4IV1 - chains B and C of the 4 polymer chains in the assembly; structure by X-ray diffraction, 2.10 A resolution.

== Chain B ==
Protein: Capsid protein VP2
Organism: Foot-and-mouth disease virus - type A
UniProt: Q6PN23 (Q6PN23_9PICO); residues 1-218 here correspond to UniProt positions 287-504 (UniProt number = residue number + 286)
Amino-acid sequence (218 residues; row label = number of the first residue in the row):
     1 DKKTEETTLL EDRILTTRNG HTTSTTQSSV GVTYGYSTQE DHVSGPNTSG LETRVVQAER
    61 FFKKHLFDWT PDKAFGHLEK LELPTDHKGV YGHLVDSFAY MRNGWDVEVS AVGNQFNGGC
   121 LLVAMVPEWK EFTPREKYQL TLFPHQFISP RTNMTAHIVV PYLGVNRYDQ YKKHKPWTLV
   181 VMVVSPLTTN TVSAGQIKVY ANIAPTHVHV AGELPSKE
Unresolved in the structure: 1-11
From the paper describing this entry:
  - mutagenesis - H93C: increased stability
  - self-association interface (contacts with another copy of this molecule): His93

== Chain C ==
Protein: Capsid protein VP3
Organism: Foot-and-mouth disease virus - type A
UniProt: Q6PN23 (Q6PN23_9PICO); residues 1-221 here correspond to UniProt positions 505-725 (UniProt number = residue number + 504)
Amino-acid sequence (221 residues; each row starts with the number of its first residue):
     1 GIVPVACSDG YGGLVTTDPK TADPVYGMVY NPPRTNYPGR FTNLLDVAEA CPTFLCFDEG
    61 KPYVVTRTDE QRLLAKFDVS LAAKHMSNTY LSGIAQYYAQ YSGTINLHFM FTGSTDSKAR
   121 YMVAYVPPGV ETPPDTPEKA AHCIHAEWDT GLNSKFTFSI PYVSAADYAY TASDVAETTN
   181 VQGWVCIYQI THGKAEQDTL VVSVSAGKDF ELRLPIDPRS Q
From the paper describing this entry:
  - conformationally variable residues (loop rearrangement): Thr171 to Val181

== Chain B / chain C interface ==
Residue-residue contacts (41; chain B residue first):
  Pro46(B) - Tyr162(C)
  Pro46(B) - Asp167(C)
  Asn47(B) - Tyr162(C)
  Asn47(B) - Val163(C)
  Asn47(B) - Ser164(C)  hydrogen bond (side chain-backbone)
  Asn47(B) - Ala165(C)  hydrogen bond (side chain-backbone)
  Asn47(B) - Ala166(C)
  Asn47(B) - Asp167(C)
  Thr48(B) - Tyr162(C)
  Ser49(B) - Tyr162(C)  hydrogen bond (side chain-backbone)
  Leu51(B) - Ile144(C)  hydrophobic
  Leu51(B) - Pro161(C)  hydrophobic
  Leu51(B) - Val163(C)  hydrophobic
  Ala99(B) - Pro127(C)  hydrophobic
  Ala99(B) - Pro128(C)
  Tyr100(B) - Pro128(C)
  Tyr100(B) - Val163(C)  hydrophobic
  Tyr100(B) - Ser164(C)
  Tyr100(B) - Ala165(C)
  Asn166(B) - Ala165(C)
  Asn166(B) - Ala166(C)
  Arg167(B) - Ala165(C)
  Arg167(B) - Asp167(C)  salt bridge
  Tyr168(B) - Ala165(C)
  Gly212(B) - Pro127(C)
  Glu213(B) - Pro127(C)
  Glu213(B) - His142(C)
  Glu213(B) - Cys143(C)
  Glu213(B) - Ile144(C)
  Leu214(B) - Pro127(C)
  Leu214(B) - Pro128(C)
  Leu214(B) - His142(C)
  Leu214(B) - Cys143(C)
  Pro215(B) - Val126(C)
  Pro215(B) - Val130(C)  hydrophobic
  Pro215(B) - Pro134(C)  hydrophobic
  Pro215(B) - Lys139(C)
  Pro215(B) - Cys143(C)
  Ser216(B) - Lys139(C)  hydrogen bond (backbone-backbone)
  Ser216(B) - His142(C)
  Glu218(B) - Lys139(C)
Also at the interface, not in a pair above, chain B (18 interface residues in all): Gln170, Ala211
Also at the interface, not in a pair above, chain C (20 interface residues in all): Gly129, Glu138, Ala140, Gln182

== Overview ==
Chain B and chain C form an interface of 18 and 20 residues respectively, with 4 hydrogen bonds and 1 salt
bridge. Polar pairs include Arg167(B)-Asp167(C), Asn47(B)-Ser164(C) and Asn47(B)-Ala165(C). The paper reports
that H93C of chain B increases stability; conformational variability at Thr171(C).
Here chain B is Capsid protein VP2 and chain C is Capsid protein VP3, both from Foot-and-mouth disease virus -
type A. Entry 4IV1 (Crystal structure of recombinant foot-and-mouth-disease virus A22 empty capsid) was
determined by X-ray diffraction (same publication as 4IV3).
